6FVU - chains K and J of the 47 polymer chains in the assembly; structure by electron microscopy, 4.50 A resolution (low resolution: residue-level contacts below are approximate; hydrogen-bond / salt-bridge calls are withheld).

== Chain K ==
Molecule: 26S proteasome regulatory subunit 6B homolog
From: Saccharomyces cerevisiae (strain ATCC 204508 / S288c)
Reference sequence: P33298 (PRS6B_YEAST); residues 35-428 here = UniProt positions 35-428
Sequence (394 residues; each row starts with the number of its first residue):
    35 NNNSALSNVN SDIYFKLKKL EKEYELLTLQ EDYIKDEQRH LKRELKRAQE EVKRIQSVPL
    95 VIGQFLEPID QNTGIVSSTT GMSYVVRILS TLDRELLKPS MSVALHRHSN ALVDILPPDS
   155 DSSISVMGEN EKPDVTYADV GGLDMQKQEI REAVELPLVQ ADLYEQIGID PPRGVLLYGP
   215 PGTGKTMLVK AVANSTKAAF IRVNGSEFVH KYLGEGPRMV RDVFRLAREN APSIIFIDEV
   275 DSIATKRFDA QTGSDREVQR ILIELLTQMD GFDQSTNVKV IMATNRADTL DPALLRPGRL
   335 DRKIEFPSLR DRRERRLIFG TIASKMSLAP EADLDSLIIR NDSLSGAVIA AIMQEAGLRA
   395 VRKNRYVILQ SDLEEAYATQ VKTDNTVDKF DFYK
Ligand contacts: ATP (adenosine-5'-triphosphate): Asp173, Val174, Gly176, Leu177, Pro215, Gly216, Thr217, Gly218, Lys219, Thr220, Met221, Leu222, Lys224, Asp272, Glu273, Asn319, Thr355, Gly380, Ala381, Ala384
UniProt features mapped onto this chain:
  - binding site (ATP): Gly213 to Thr220
  - cross-link: Lys280 (Glycyl lysine isopeptide (Lys-Gly) (interchain with G-Cter in ubiquitin))

== Chain J ==
Molecule: 26S proteasome regulatory subunit 8 homolog
From: Saccharomyces cerevisiae (strain ATCC 204508 / S288c)
Reference sequence: Q01939 (PRS8_YEAST); numbering as in UniProt (aligned over 1-405)
Sequence (405 residues; row label = number of the first residue in the row):
     1 MTAAVTSSNI VLETHESGIK PYFEQKIQET ELKIRSKTEN VRRLEAQRNA LNDKVRFIKD
    61 ELRLLQEPGS YVGEVIKIVS DKKVLVKVQP EGKYIVDVAK DINVKDLKAS QRVCLRSDSY
   121 MLHKVLENKA DPLVSLMMVE KVPDSTYDMV GGLTKQIKEI KEVIELPVKH PELFESLGIA
   181 QPKGVILYGP PGTGKTLLAR AVAHHTDCKF IRVSGAELVQ KYIGEGSRMV RELFVMAREH
   241 APSIIFMDEI DSIGSTRVEG SGGGDSEVQR TMLELLNQLD GFETSKNIKI IMATNRLDIL
   301 DPALLRPGRI DRKIEFPPPS VAARAEILRI HSRKMNLTRG INLRKVAEKM NGCSGADVKG
   361 VCTEAGMYAL RERRIHVTQE DFELAVGKVM NKNQETAISV AKLFK
Ligand contacts: ADP (adenosine-5'-diphosphate): Met149, Val150, Gly151, Pro191, Gly192, Thr193, Gly194, Lys195, Thr196, Leu197, Ile327, Ile330, His331, Gly355, Lys359
UniProt features mapped onto this chain:
  - binding site (ATP): Gly189 to Thr196
  - modified residue: Thr2 (N-acetylthreonine)

== How chain K and chain J interact ==
Pairs across the interface (135):
  Asn35(K) with Asn9(J)
  Asn36(K) with Met1(J)
  Asn44(K) with Lys20(J)
  Tyr48(K) with Phe23(J); Glu24(J); Ile27(J)
  Leu51(K) with Ile27(J)
  Glu55(K) with Ile27(J); Thr30(J); Ile34(J)
  Tyr58(K) with Ile34(J)
  Glu59(K) with Lys33(J); Ile34(J)
  Leu61(K) with Val41(J)
  Glu65(K) with Lys37(J); Asn40(J); Val41(J)
  Ile68(K) with Val41(J); Leu44(J); Glu45(J)
  Lys69(K) with Leu44(J)
  Glu71(K) with Arg48(J)
  Gln72(K) with Leu44(J); Gln47(J); Arg48(J); Leu51(J)
  Leu75(K) with Arg48(J); Leu51(J); Asn52(J)
  Lys76(K) with Leu51(J)
  Glu78(K) with Val55(J); Lys59(J)
  Leu79(K) with Lys54(J); Val55(J); Ile58(J)
  Ala82(K) with Val55(J); Ile58(J); Lys59(J)
  Gln83(K) with Ile58(J)
  Glu85(K) with Leu62(J)
  Val86(K) with Ile58(J); Leu62(J)
  Glu101(K) with Arg112(J); Asn128(J)
  Ile103(K) with Lys124(J); Leu126(J); Glu127(J); Asn128(J)
  Ile109(K) with Val72(J); Leu126(J); Asn128(J)
  Gly115(K) with Pro90(J)
  Met116(K) with Tyr71(J)
  Ser117(K) with Tyr71(J); Val72(J)
  Tyr118(K) with Gly69(J); Ser70(J); Tyr71(J)
  Val119(K) with Glu67(J); Ser70(J); Tyr71(J); Val72(J); Lys124(J)
  Val120(K) with Glu67(J)
  Arg121(K) with Phe57(J); Glu61(J); Leu64(J)
  Leu123(K) with Leu65(J)
  Ser124(K) with Glu61(J)
  Ser143(K) with Glu67(J); Pro68(J); Gly69(J)
  Asn144(K) with Glu67(J)
  Ala145(K) with Leu65(J)
  Leu146(K) with Leu65(J)
  Arg185(K) with Arg371(J)
  Glu186(K) with Met367(J); Leu370(J); Arg371(J)
  Leu190(K) with Leu370(J); Arg373(J)
  Leu197(K) with Leu370(J); Arg373(J)
  Tyr198(K) with Leu370(J)
  Gln200(K) with Ile375(J)
  Ile201(K) with Asn336(J); Gly366(J); Ala369(J); Leu370(J); Arg374(J); Ile375(J)
  Gly202(K) with Lys334(J); Met335(J)
  Ile203(K) with Thr363(J); Gly366(J); Met367(J)
  Pro206(K) with Met367(J)
  Tyr212(K) with Leu403(J); Phe404(J); Lys405(J)
  Arg281(K) with Arg257(J)
  Phe282(K) with Leu218(J)
  Asp283(K) with Gly224(J)
  Ala284(K) with Ile223(J)
  Gln285(K) with Ile223(J); Glu225(J)
  Arg290(K) with Lys221(J); Tyr222(J); Ile223(J)
  Gln293(K) with Glu217(J); Leu218(J); Gln220(J); Lys221(J)
  Arg294(K) with Lys221(J)
  Leu296(K) with Leu218(J)
  Ile297(K) with Lys221(J)
  Leu300(K) with Val139(J); Leu218(J)
  Asp304(K) with Met138(J); Lys141(J)
  Ala321(K) with Phe404(J)
  Asp325(K) with Leu218(J)
  Pro326(K) with Glu140(J)
  Ala327(K) with Val139(J); Glu140(J)
  Arg330(K) with Lys141(J); Pro143(J); Arg212(J)
  Arg333(K) with Met138(J); Val139(J); Lys141(J)
  Arg336(K) with Met367(J)
  Glu339(K) with Lys405(J)
  Phe340(K) with Lys405(J)
  Pro341(K) with Lys405(J)
Interface residues without a listed pair, chain K (82 interface residues in all): Ser45, Lys52, Thr62, Gln64, Ile122, Val147, Val193, Leu210, Gly213, Leu324, Lys337
Interface residues without a listed pair, chain J (79 interface residues in all): Ser8, Ile10, Gln66, Cys114, Val142, Arg200, Ser214, Ala216, Arg228, Val377

== Overview ==
Chain K and chain J form an interface of 82 and 79 residues respectively. Ligands of chain K: ATP. Bound to
chain J: ADP. From UniProt: 8 ATP-binding residues on chain K; 8 ATP-binding residues on chain J.
Here chain K is 26S proteasome regulatory subunit 6B homolog and chain J is 26S proteasome regulatory subunit
8 homolog, both from Saccharomyces cerevisiae (strain ATCC 204508 / S288c). Entry 6FVU (26S proteasome, s2
state) was determined by electron microscopy (same publication as 6FVW, 6FVT, 6FVV, 6FVX and 6FVY).
